PDB entry 7AP5 | X-ray diffraction, 2.13 A resolution | chains CCC and EEE of the 16 polymer chains in the assembly

[Chain CCC (and EEE)]
Molecule: Alpha subunit of cyanobacterial protein phycoerythrin
Organism: Nostoc sp. WR13
Notes: chain EEE of this document is another copy of the same molecule, construct and numbering; everything in this record applies to it too
Amino-acid sequence (164 residues; numbered 1 to 164; the number before each row is that of its first residue):
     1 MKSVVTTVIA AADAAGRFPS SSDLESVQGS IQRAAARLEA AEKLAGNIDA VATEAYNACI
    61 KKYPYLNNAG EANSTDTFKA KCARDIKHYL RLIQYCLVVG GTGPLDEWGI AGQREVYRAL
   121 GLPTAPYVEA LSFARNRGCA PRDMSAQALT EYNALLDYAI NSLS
Covalently attached groups: phycoerythrobilin (PEB) linked to Cys82, Cys139
Small-molecule neighbours:
  - 3,6,9,12,15,18-hexaoxaicosane-1,20-diol (P33), molecule 1: Lys62, Tyr63, Ala125, Val128, Glu129, Ser132, Ile160, Ser164
  - 3,6,9,12,15,18-hexaoxaicosane-1,20-diol (P33), molecule 2: Ala69, Gly70, Glu71, Ala119, Leu120, Gly121
  - phycoerythrobilin (PEB), molecule 1: Leu24, Glu25, Gln28
  - phycoerythrobilin (PEB), molecule 2: Arg33, Gln147, Thr150, Glu151
  - phycoerythrobilin (PEB), molecule 3: Lys43, Leu44, Asn47, Ala50, Val51, Glu54, Arg137, Gly138, Arg142, Asp143, Met144, Tyr152
  - phycoerythrobilin (PEB), molecule 4: Cys59, Leu66, Ala72, Asn73, Phe78, Lys81, Arg84, Asp85, Ile86, His88, Tyr89, Leu92, Trp108, Gly109, Val116, Tyr117, Leu120, Leu122, Pro123, Pro126, Tyr127

[Interface between chain CCC and chain EEE]
Contacting residue pairs (46; chain CCC residue first):
  Lys2(CCC) with Arg17(EEE); Ser22(EEE)
  Ser3(CCC) with Ser22(EEE)
  Val4(CCC) with Ser22(EEE); Glu25(EEE); Ser26(EEE)
  Thr7(CCC) with Ala11(EEE)
  Ala11(CCC) with Thr7(EEE)
  Arg17(CCC) with Lys2(EEE); Thr102(EEE), hydrogen bond; Asp106(EEE), salt bridge; Tyr158(EEE), hydrogen bond
  Ser20(CCC) with Thr102(EEE)
  Ser21(CCC) with Gly100(EEE); Gly101(EEE); Glu151(EEE); Leu155(EEE)
  Ser22(CCC) with Lys2(EEE); Ser3(EEE); Val4(EEE); Gly100(EEE)
  Glu25(CCC) with Val4(EEE); Gly29(EEE); Ser30(EEE), hydrogen bond; Arg33(EEE); Arg37(EEE), salt bridge
  Ser26(CCC) with Val4(EEE); Ser26(EEE)
  Gln28(CCC) with Gln32(EEE); Arg33(EEE)
  Gly29(CCC) with Glu25(EEE); Gly29(EEE)
  Ser30(CCC) with Glu25(EEE), hydrogen bond
  Gln32(CCC) with Gln32(EEE), hydrogen bond
  Arg33(CCC) with Glu25(EEE); Gln28(EEE)
  Arg37(CCC) with Glu25(EEE), salt bridge
  Gly100(CCC) with Ser21(EEE), hydrogen bond (backbone-side chain); Ser22(EEE)
  Gly101(CCC) with Ser21(EEE)
  Thr102(CCC) with Arg17(EEE), hydrogen bond; Ser20(EEE)
  Asp106(CCC) with Arg17(EEE), salt bridge
  Glu151(CCC) with Ser21(EEE)
  Leu155(CCC) with Ser21(EEE)
  Tyr158(CCC) with Arg17(EEE), hydrogen bond
Also at the interface, not in a pair above, chain CCC (25 interface residues in all): Asp23
Also at the interface, not in a pair above, chain EEE (25 interface residues in all): Asp23

[Overview]
The chain CCC/chain EEE interface involves 25 residues from each chain, with 8 hydrogen bonds and 4 salt
bridges. Polar contacts include Arg17(CCC)-Asp106(EEE), Glu25(CCC)-Arg37(EEE) and Arg17(CCC)-Thr102(EEE).
Ligands of chain CCC: phycoerythrobilin and 3,6,9,12,15,18-hexaoxaicosane-1,20-diol. Phycoerythrobilin is
covalently linked to Cys82(CCC) and Cys139(CCC).
Chain CCC and chain EEE are both Alpha subunit of cyanobacterial protein phycoerythrin (Nostoc sp. WR13); the
structure, Crystal structure of phycoerythrin from cyanobacterium Nostoc sp. WR13 contains multiple stacks of
hexameric assemblies which ..., was determined by X-ray diffraction.
